5CNJ - chains A and B; structure by X-ray diffraction, 2.65 A resolution.

Chain A (and B):
Name: Metabotropic glutamate receptor 2
Organism: Homo sapiens
Notes: chain B of this document is another copy of the same molecule, construct and numbering; everything in this record applies to it too
UniProtKB: Q14416 (GRM2_HUMAN); numbering as in UniProt (aligned over 2-493)
Sequence (503 residues; row label = number of the first residue in the row; numbers below 1 keep their minus sign (Met-1 is residue -1)):
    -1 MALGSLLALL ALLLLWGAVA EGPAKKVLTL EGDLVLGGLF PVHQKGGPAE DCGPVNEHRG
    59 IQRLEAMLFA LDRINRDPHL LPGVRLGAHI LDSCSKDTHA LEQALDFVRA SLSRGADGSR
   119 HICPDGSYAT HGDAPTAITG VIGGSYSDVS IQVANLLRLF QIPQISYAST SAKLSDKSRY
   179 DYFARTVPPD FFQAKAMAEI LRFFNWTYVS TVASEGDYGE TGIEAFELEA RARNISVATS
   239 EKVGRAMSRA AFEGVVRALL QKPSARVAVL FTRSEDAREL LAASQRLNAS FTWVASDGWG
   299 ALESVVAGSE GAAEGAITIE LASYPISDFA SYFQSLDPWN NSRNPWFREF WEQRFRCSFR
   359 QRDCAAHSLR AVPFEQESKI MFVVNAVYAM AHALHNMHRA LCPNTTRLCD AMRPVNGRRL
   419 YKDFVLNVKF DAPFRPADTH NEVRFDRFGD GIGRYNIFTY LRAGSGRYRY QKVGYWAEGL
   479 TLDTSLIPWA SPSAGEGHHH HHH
Unresolved in the structure: -1 to 21, 111-132, 489-501 (chain B: -1 to 22, 112-132, 489-501)
Cystine bridges: Cys50-Cys92, Cys355-Cys362, Cys400-Cys407
Covalent attachments: N-acetylglucosamine (NAG) linked to Asn203
Construct notes: expression tag (-1 to 1, 494-501); conflict Ser234 (Cys in Q14416)
Residues lining bound ligands: 52Q ((1R,2S,4R,5R,6R)-2-amino-4-(1H-1,2,4-triazol-3-ylsulfanyl)bicyclo[3.1.0]hexane-2,6-dicarboxylic acid): Arg57, Arg61, Ser143, Tyr144, Ser145, Ala166, Ser167, Thr168, Ser169, Tyr216, Arg271, Ser272, Glu273, Asp295, Gly296, Lys377
Swiss-Prot annotation at these positions:
  - binding site (L-glutamate): Arg57, Arg61, Ser145, Ala166, Thr168, Asp295, Lys377
  - glycosylation (N-linked (GlcNAc...) asparagine): Asn203, Asn286, Asn338, Asn402

Interface between chain A and chain B:
Contacting residue pairs - 27 pairs, chain A then chain B:
  Thr96(A) - Arg156(B)  hydrogen bond (backbone-side chain)
  Leu99(A) - Asn153(B)
  Leu99(A) - Leu157(B)
  Glu100(A) - Arg156(B)  salt bridge
  Glu100(A) - Leu157(B)
  Leu103(A) - Leu157(B)  hydrophobic
  Leu103(A) - Phe158(B)  hydrophobic
  Leu110(A) - Leu110(B)
  Leu110(A) - Ser111(B)
  Gln150(A) - Asn153(B)  hydrogen bond
  Asn153(A) - Gln150(B)
  Leu154(A) - Leu154(B)  hydrophobic
  Arg156(A) - Glu100(B)  salt bridge
  Leu157(A) - Leu99(B)  hydrophobic
  Leu157(A) - Glu100(B)
  Phe158(A) - Leu103(B)  hydrophobic
  Arg177(A) - Lys94(B)
  Arg177(A) - Asp95(B)  salt bridge
  Arg177(A) - Thr96(B)
  Arg177(A) - Gln150(B)
  Glu222(A) - Glu218(B)
  Glu222(A) - Lys240(B)  salt bridge
  Lys240(A) - Glu222(B)  salt bridge
  Arg243(A) - Asp174(B)  salt bridge
  Arg243(A) - Ser176(B)
  Arg243(A) - Arg177(B)
  Lys260(A) - Arg229(B)
Also at the interface, not in a pair above, chain A (21 interface residues in all): Val106, Arg107, Asp146, Ser176, Glu213
Also at the interface, not in a pair above, chain B (22 interface residues in all): Arg107

In short:
The interface between chain A and chain B involves 21 residues on one side and 22 on the other, with 2
hydrogen bonds and 6 salt bridges. Polar contacts include Glu100(A)-Arg156(B), Arg177(A)-Asp95(B) and
Glu222(A)-Lys240(B). Ligands of chain A: compound 52Q. Covalently linked N-acetylglucosamine: at Asn203(A).
Chain A and chain B are both Metabotropic glutamate receptor 2 (Homo sapiens); the structure, mGlur2 with
glutamate analog, was determined by X-ray diffraction, deposited together with 5CNI, 5CNK and 5CNM.
